Entry 3WC1 (X-ray diffraction, 4.18 A resolution (low resolution: residue-level contacts below are approximate; hydrogen-bond / salt-bridge calls are withheld)); this record covers chains C and Q of the 6 polymer chains in the assembly.

# Chain C
Molecule: Likely histidyl tRNA-specific guanylyltransferase
From: Candida albicans
UniProtKB: Q5AFK5 (Q5AFK5_CANAL); residue numbers follow UniProt; this construct covers 1-262
Amino-acid sequence (271 residues; numbered -2 to 268; the number before each row is that of its first residue; numbers below 1 keep their minus sign (Gly-2 is residue -2)):
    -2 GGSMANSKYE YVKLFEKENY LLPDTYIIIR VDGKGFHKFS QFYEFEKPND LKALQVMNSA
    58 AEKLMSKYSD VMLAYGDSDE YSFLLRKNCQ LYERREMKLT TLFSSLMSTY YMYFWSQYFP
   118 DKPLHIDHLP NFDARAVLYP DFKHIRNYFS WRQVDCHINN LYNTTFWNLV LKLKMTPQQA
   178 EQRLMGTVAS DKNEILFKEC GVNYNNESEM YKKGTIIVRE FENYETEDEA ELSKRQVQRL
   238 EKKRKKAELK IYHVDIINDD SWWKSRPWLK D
Disordered / not traced: -2 to 3, 218-244
Differences from the reference sequence: expression tag (-2 to 0)
What the authors report for this chain:
  - mutagenesis - H154A, N190A, F194A, K209A, K209Q: decreased catalytic activity
  - mutagenesis - F194Y: unchanged catalytic activity
  - mutagenesis - N200D, K209E: abolished catalytic activity

# Chain Q
Molecule: 75-mer tRNA
Sequence (75 nucleotides; each row starts with the number of its first residue):
     1 GCCAUCAUAG UAUAGUGGUC AUUAUAAAUC GUUGUGGCCG AUUAGACCCA AGUUCGAUUC
    61 UUGGUGAUGG CACCA
Disordered / not traced: 74-75

# Interface between chain C and chain Q
Contacting residue pairs (19; chain C residue first):
  His154(C) with G36(Q)
  Ser187(C) with A26(Q); G37(Q); C38(Q)
  Asn190(C) with U35(Q); G36(Q); G37(Q)
  Glu191(C) with G34(Q); G37(Q); C38(Q)
  Phe194(C) with G34(Q); U35(Q)
  Lys195(C) with G34(Q)
  Asn200(C) with U35(Q)
  Tyr201(C) with G36(Q)
  Asn202(C) with U35(Q); G36(Q)
  Lys209(C) with G36(Q)
  Lys210(C) with G36(Q)
Interface residues without a listed pair, chain C (15 interface residues in all): Leu158, Val185, Ala186, Asn255
Interface residues without a listed pair, chain Q (8 interface residues in all): A27, A28

# Overview
15 residues of chain C and 8 residues of chain Q are in contact. The paper reports that H154A, N190A and F194A
of chain C, among others, reduce catalytic activity; N200D and K209E of chain C abolish catalytic activity; 8
substitutions were tested in all.
Here chain C is Likely histidyl tRNA-specific guanylyltransferase (Candida albicans) and chain Q is a 75-mer
tRNA. Entry 3WC1 (Crystal structure of C. albicans tRNA(His) guanylyltransferase (Thg1) with a G-1 deleted
tRNA(His)) was determined by X-ray diffraction (same publication as 3WBZ and 3WC2).
